Entry 4MSG (X-ray diffraction, 1.80 A resolution); this record covers chain A.

[Chain A]
Protein: Tankyrase-1
Source organism: Homo sapiens
Notes: EC 2.4.2.30
Reference sequence: O95271 (TNKS1_HUMAN); residue numbers follow UniProt; this construct covers 1104-1314
Chain sequence (217 residues; each row starts with the number of its first residue):
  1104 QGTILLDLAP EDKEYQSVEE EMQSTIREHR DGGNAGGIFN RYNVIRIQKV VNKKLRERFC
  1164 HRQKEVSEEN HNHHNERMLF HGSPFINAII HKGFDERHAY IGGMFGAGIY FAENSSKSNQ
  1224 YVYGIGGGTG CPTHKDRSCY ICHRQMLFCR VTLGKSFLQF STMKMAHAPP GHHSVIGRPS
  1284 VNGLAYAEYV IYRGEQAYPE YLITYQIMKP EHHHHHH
Not modelled in the structure: 1104, 1316-1320
Sequence notes: expression tag (1315-1320)
Metal / ion sites: Zn2+: Cys1234, His1237, Cys1242, Cys1245
Small-molecule neighbours: 2C6 (3-[(4-oxo-3,4-dihydroquinazolin-2-yl)sulfanyl]-N-[trans-4-(5-phenyl-1,3,4-oxadiazol-2-yl)cyclohexyl]propanamide): Phe1183, His1184, Gly1185, Ser1186, Phe1188, Ala1191, Ile1192, Lys1195, Gly1196, Phe1197, Asp1198, His1201, Ala1202, Phe1208, Gly1211, Ile1212, Tyr1213, Phe1214, Ala1215, Lys1220, Ser1221, Tyr1224, Ile1228, Glu1291

[Overview]
Bound to chain A: compound 2C6. Cys1234, His1237, Cys1242 and Cys1245 coordinate Zn2+.
Chain A is Tankyrase-1 (Homo sapiens); the structure, Crystal structure of tankyrase 1 with compound 22, was
determined by X-ray diffraction, deposited together with 4MSK and 4MT9.
